Entry 6MLC (X-ray diffraction, 1.80 A resolution); this record covers chains A and B of the 3 polymer chains in the assembly.

[Chain A (and B)]
Molecule: Histone-lysine N-methyltransferase 2C
Source organism: Homo sapiens
Notes: EC 2.1.1.43; fragment: PHD-type 7 zinc finger, residues 1055-1144; chain B of this document is another copy of the same molecule, construct and numbering; everything in this record applies to it too
UniProt: Q8NEZ4 (KMT2C_HUMAN); residues 1055-1144 here = UniProt positions 1055-1144
Amino-acid sequence (92 residues; each row starts with the number of its first residue):
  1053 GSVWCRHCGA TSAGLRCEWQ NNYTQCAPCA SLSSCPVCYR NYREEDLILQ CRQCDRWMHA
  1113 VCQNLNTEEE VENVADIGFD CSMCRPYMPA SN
Unresolved in the structure: 1053, 1139-1144
Sequence notes: expression tag (1053-1054)
Ion coordination: Zn2+ site 1: Cys1057, Cys1060 (shared with Cys1057(B), Cys1060(B) of chain B); Zn2+ site 2: His1059 (shared with Cys1069(B), Cys1078(B), Cys1081(B) of chain B); Zn2+ site 3: Cys1069, Cys1078, Cys1081 (shared with His1059(B) of chain B); Zn2+ site 4: Cys1087, Cys1090, His1111, Cys1114; Zn2+ site 5: Cys1103, Cys1106, Cys1133, Cys1136
Reported in the primary citation:
  - specificity-determining residues: Ile1100
  - mutagenesis - I1100L: increased binding to H4K16me3 peptide
  - specificity-determining residues: Gln1102 (proposed by the authors, not directly observed)
  - mutagenesis - W1109A, W1109A/E1120A: decreased catalytic activity

[Interface between chain A and chain B]
Pairs across the interface (56; chain A residue first):
  Cys1057(A) with Cys1060(B), hydrophobic
  Arg1058(A) with Cys1069(B); Glu1070(B), hydrogen bond (backbone-backbone); Trp1071(B)
  His1059(A) with His1059(B); Leu1067(B); Cys1069(B); Trp1071(B); Cys1078(B), hydrogen bond; Cys1081(B)
  Cys1060(A) with Cys1057(B), hydrophobic; Cys1060(B), hydrophobic; Ser1064(B), hydrogen bond (backbone-side chain); Leu1067(B), hydrogen bond (backbone-backbone)
  Gly1061(A) with Leu1067(B)
  Ala1062(A) with Ala1062(B), hydrophobic; Thr1063(B); Ser1064(B)
  Thr1063(A) with Ala1062(B)
  Ser1064(A) with Cys1060(B), hydrogen bond; Ala1062(B)
  Gly1066(A) with Cys1060(B)
  Leu1067(A) with His1059(B); Cys1060(B), hydrogen bond (backbone-backbone)
  Cys1069(A) with Arg1058(B); His1059(B), hydrogen bond (backbone-backbone)
  Glu1070(A) with Trp1056(B); Arg1058(B), hydrogen bond (backbone-backbone)
  Trp1071(A) with Arg1058(B); His1059(B); Pro1080(B); Leu1084(B), hydrophobic; Gln1102(B), hydrogen bond (backbone-side chain); Asp1107(B), hydrogen bond (side chain-backbone); Trp1109(B)
  Gln1072(A) with Gln1102(B); Cys1103(B), hydrogen bond (side chain-backbone); Arg1104(B); Asp1107(B), hydrogen bond
  Cys1078(A) with His1059(B); Asp1107(B)
  Ala1079(A) with Asp1107(B), hydrogen bond (backbone-side chain)
  Pro1080(A) with Trp1071(B); Asp1107(B)
  Cys1081(A) with His1059(B), hydrogen bond
  Leu1084(A) with Trp1071(B), hydrophobic
  Gln1102(A) with Trp1071(B), hydrogen bond (side chain-backbone); Gln1072(B)
  Cys1103(A) with Gln1072(B), hydrogen bond (backbone-side chain)
  Arg1104(A) with Gln1072(B)
  Asp1107(A) with Trp1071(B), hydrogen bond (backbone-side chain); Gln1072(B), hydrogen bond; Cys1078(B); Ala1079(B), hydrogen bond (side chain-backbone); Pro1080(B)
  Trp1109(A) with Trp1071(B)
Other interface residues (no listed pair), chain A (26 interface residues in all): Arg1068, Gln1077
Other interface residues (no listed pair), chain B (26 interface residues in all): Gly1061, Arg1068, Ser1083

[Overview]
The chain A/chain B interface involves 26 residues from each chain; the contacts include 19 hydrogen bonds.
Polar pairs include His1059(A)-Cys1078(B), Cys1060(A)-Ser1064(B) and Trp1071(A)-Gln1102(B). Cys1057(A) and
Cys1060(A) coordinate Zn2+ site 1. The paper reports that W1109A and W1109A/E1120A of chain A reduce catalytic
activity; specificity determinants Ile1100(A) and Gln1102(A).
Chain A and chain B are both Histone-lysine N-methyltransferase 2C (Homo sapiens); the structure, PHD6 domain
of MLL3 in complex with histone H4, was determined by X-ray diffraction.
